PDB entry 7PC2 | electron microscopy, 2.80 A resolution | chains G and H of the 18 polymer chains in the assembly

# Chain G
Name: 3BNC IgG Fab heavy chain
Source organism: Homo sapiens
Notes: antibody fragment or engineered binder
Chain sequence (226 residues; each row starts with the number of its first residue; a row labelled like 71A-71D holds insertion residues (71A, then the next letters in order)):
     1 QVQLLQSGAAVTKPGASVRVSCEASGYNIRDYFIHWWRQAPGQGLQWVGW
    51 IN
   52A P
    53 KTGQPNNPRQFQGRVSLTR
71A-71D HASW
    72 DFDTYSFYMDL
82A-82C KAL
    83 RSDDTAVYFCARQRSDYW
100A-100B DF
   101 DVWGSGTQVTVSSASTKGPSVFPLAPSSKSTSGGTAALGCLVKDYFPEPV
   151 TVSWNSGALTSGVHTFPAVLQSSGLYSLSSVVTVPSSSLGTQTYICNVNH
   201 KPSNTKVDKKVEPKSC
Disordered / not traced: 112-216
Cystine bridges: Cys22-Cys92

# Chain H
Name: 3BNC117 IgG Fab light chain
Source organism: Homo sapiens
Notes: antibody fragment or engineered binder
Chain sequence (206 residues; numbered 1 to 214; 8 numbers in that range are skipped by the numbering (no residue carries them; nothing is unmodelled there); the number before each row is that of its first residue):
     1 DIQMTQSPSSLSASVGDTVTITCQANG
    32 YLNWYQQRRGKAPKLLIYDGSKLERGVPSRFSGRRWGQEYNLTINNLQPE
    82 DIATYFCQVY
    96 EFVVPGTRLDLKRTVAAPSVFIFPPSDEQLKSGTASVVCLLNNFYPREAK
   146 VQWKVDNALQSGNSQESVTEQDSKDSTYSLSSTLTLSKADYEKHKVYACE
   196 VTHQGLSSPVTKSFNRGEC
Disordered / not traced: 107-214
Cystine bridges: Cys23-Cys88
Covalently attached groups: N-acetylglucosamine (NAG) linked to Asn72

# Interface between chain G and chain H
Pairs across the interface (23):
  Trp37(G) - Glu96(H)
  Gln39(G) - Gln38(H)  hydrogen bond
  Leu45(G) - Val98(H)
  Trp47(G) - Glu96(H)
  Arg96(G) - Tyr49(H)
  Arg96(G) - Glu55(H)  salt bridge
  Tyr99(G) - Tyr32(H)  hydrophobic
  Tyr99(G) - Asn34(H)
  Tyr99(G) - Asp50(H)  hydrogen bond
  Trp100(G) - Asn34(H)  hydrogen bond (backbone-side chain)
  Trp100(G) - Tyr36(H)
  Trp100(G) - Gln89(H)  hydrogen bond (backbone-side chain)
  Trp100(G) - Tyr91(H)
  Asp100A(G) - Asn34(H)
  Asp100A(G) - Tyr36(H)
  Asp100A(G) - Tyr49(H)
  Phe100B(G) - Tyr36(H)  hydrogen bond (backbone-side chain)
  Phe100B(G) - Leu46(H)
  Phe100B(G) - Gln89(H)
  Asp101(G) - Glu55(H)
  Trp103(G) - Ala43(H)  hydrophobic
  Trp103(G) - Pro44(H)
  Gly104(G) - Ala43(H)
Also at the interface, not in a pair above, chain G (14 interface residues in all): Phe91, Asp98
Also at the interface, not in a pair above, chain H (17 interface residues in all): Lys42, Lys53, Phe87

# Summary
The interface between chain G and chain H involves 14 residues on one side and 17 on the other; the contacts
include 5 hydrogen bonds and 1 salt bridge. Polar contacts include Arg96(G)-Glu55(H), Gln39(G)-Gln38(H) and
Tyr99(G)-Asp50(H). Covalently linked N-acetylglucosamine: at Asn72(H).
Here chain G is 3BNC IgG Fab heavy chain and chain H is 3BNC117 IgG Fab light chain, both from Homo sapiens.
Entry 7PC2 (HIV-1 Env (BG505 SOSIP.664) in complex with the IgA bNAb 7-269 and the antibody 3BNC117) was
determined by electron microscopy.
